PDB entry 8VDE | electron microscopy, 3.40 A resolution | chains B2 and D1 of the 27 polymer chains in the assembly

[Chain B2 (and D1)]
Molecule: Major capsid protein
Organism: Dubowvirus dv80alpha
Notes: chain D1 of this document is another copy of the same molecule, construct and numbering; everything in this record applies to it too
Amino-acid sequence (324 residues; each row starts with the number of its first residue):
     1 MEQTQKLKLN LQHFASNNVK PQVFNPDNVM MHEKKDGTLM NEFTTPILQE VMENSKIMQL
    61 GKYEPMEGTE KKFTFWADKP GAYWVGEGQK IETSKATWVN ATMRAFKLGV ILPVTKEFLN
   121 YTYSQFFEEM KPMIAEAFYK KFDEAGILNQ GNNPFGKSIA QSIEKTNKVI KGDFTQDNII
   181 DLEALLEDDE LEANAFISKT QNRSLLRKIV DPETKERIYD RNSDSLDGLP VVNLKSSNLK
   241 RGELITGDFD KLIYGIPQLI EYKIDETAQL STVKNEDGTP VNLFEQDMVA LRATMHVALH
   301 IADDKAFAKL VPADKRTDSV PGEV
Unresolved in the structure: 1-15, 314-324 (chain D1: 1-15, 70-103, 314-324)

[Interface between chain B2 and chain D1]
Contacting residue pairs - 34 pairs, chain B2 then chain D1:
  N17(B2) - K141(D1)  hydrogen bond
  N17(B2) - N152(D1)
  V19(B2) - F106(D1)
  V19(B2) - P154(D1)  hydrophobic
  H32(B2) - T69(D1)  hydrogen bond
  E33(B2) - R104(D1)  salt bridge
  L39(B2) - T69(D1)
  N41(B2) - G68(D1)
  N41(B2) - T69(D1)  hydrogen bond
  K116(B2) - E261(D1)  salt bridge
  K116(B2) - R292(D1)
  E117(B2) - K107(D1)  salt bridge
  E117(B2) - H296(D1)  salt bridge
  Y121(B2) - G68(D1)
  Y121(B2) - P257(D1)
  Y121(B2) - Q258(D1)  hydrogen bond
  Y121(B2) - H296(D1)  hydrogen bond
  E266(B2) - K263(D1)  salt bridge
  T267(B2) - D265(D1)  hydrogen bond
  T267(B2) - T267(D1)
  T267(B2) - A268(D1)  hydrogen bond (side chain-backbone)
  Q269(B2) - Q269(D1)
  T279(B2) - S271(D1)
  N282(B2) - Q269(D1)
  F284(B2) - K263(D1)
  F284(B2) - D265(D1)
  F284(B2) - A268(D1)  hydrophobic
  F284(B2) - R292(D1)  hydrogen bond (backbone-side chain)
  E285(B2) - Q269(D1)
  E285(B2) - L270(D1)
  E285(B2) - S271(D1)  hydrogen bond (side chain-backbone)
  E285(B2) - T272(D1)  hydrogen bond
  D287(B2) - K107(D1)  salt bridge
  D287(B2) - R292(D1)  salt bridge
Also at the interface, not in a pair above, chain B2 (18 interface residues in all): L283
Also at the interface, not in a pair above, chain D1 (23 interface residues in all): I111, A290

[In short]
Chain B2 and chain D1 form an interface of 18 and 23 residues respectively; the contacts include 10 hydrogen
bonds and 7 salt bridges. Polar contacts include E33(B2)-R104(D1), K116(B2)-E261(D1) and E117(B2)-K107(D1).
Both chains are Major capsid protein (Dubowvirus dv80alpha). Entry 8VDE (SaPI1 portal-capsid interface in
mature capsids with DNA) was determined by electron microscopy, deposited together with 8V8B, 8VD4, 8VD5, 8VD8
and 8VDC.
